PDB entry 7VB9 | electron microscopy, 3.45 A resolution | chains A and B of the 51 polymer chains in the assembly

[Chain A]
Molecule: Light-harvesting protein B-875 alpha chain
From: Cereibacter sphaeroides 2.4.1
Reference sequence: Q3J1A4 (LHA1_RHOS4); numbering as in UniProt (aligned over 1-58)
Amino-acid sequence (58 residues; row label = number of the first residue in the row):
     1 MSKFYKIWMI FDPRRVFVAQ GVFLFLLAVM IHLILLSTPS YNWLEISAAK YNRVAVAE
Disordered / not traced: 55-58
Curated features (UniProtKB/Swiss-Prot):
  - binding site (a bacteriochlorophyll): His-32

[Chain B]
Molecule: Light-harvesting protein B-875 beta chain
From: Cereibacter sphaeroides 2.4.1
Reference sequence: Q3J1A3 (LHB1_RHOS4); residues 1-49 here = UniProt positions 1-49
Amino-acid sequence (49 residues; numbered 1 to 49; the number before each row is that of its first residue):
     1 MADKSDLGYT GLTDEQAQEL HSVYMSGLWL FSAVAIVAHL AVYIWRPWF
Disordered / not traced: 1-5
Curated features (UniProtKB/Swiss-Prot):
  - binding site (a bacteriochlorophyll): His-21, His-39

[How chain A and chain B interact]
Residue-residue contacts (31):
  Phe-4(A) with His-21(B)
  Tyr-5(A) with Asp-14(B); Ala-17(B); Gln-18(B), hydrogen bond; His-21(B)
  Lys-6(A) with Asp-14(B), salt bridge
  Trp-8(A) with Thr-10(B), hydrogen bond (backbone-side chain); Leu-12(B); Ala-17(B); Leu-20(B); His-21(B), hydrogen bond; Tyr-24(B), hydrophobic
  Met-9(A) with Asp-6(B); Gly-8(B); Tyr-9(B), hydrogen bond (backbone-backbone); Thr-10(B), hydrogen bond (backbone-side chain); Leu-12(B); Thr-13(B); Asp-14(B)
  Ile-10(A) with Leu-7(B), hydrophobic; Tyr-9(B), hydrophobic; Thr-10(B)
  Phe-11(A) with Thr-10(B)
  Asp-12(A) with Thr-10(B)
  Pro-13(A) with Leu-20(B), hydrophobic
  Gln-20(A) with Tyr-24(B), hydrogen bond
  Tyr-41(A) with Arg-46(B), hydrogen bond (side chain-backbone); Pro-47(B), hydrogen bond (side chain-backbone); Trp-48(B)
  Ile-46(A) with Trp-45(B), hydrophobic; Arg-46(B)
Also at the interface, not in a pair above, chain A (16 interface residues in all): Met-1, Phe-17, Ser-40, Trp-43
Also at the interface, not in a pair above, chain B (19 interface residues in all): Met-25, Trp-29

[Overview]
16 residues of chain A and 19 residues of chain B are in contact, with 8 hydrogen bonds and 1 salt bridge.
Polar contacts include Lys-6(A)/Asp-14(B), Tyr-5(A)/Gln-18(B) and Trp-8(A)/Thr-10(B).
Here chain A is Light-harvesting protein B-875 alpha chain and chain B is Light-harvesting protein B-875 beta
chain, both from Cereibacter sphaeroides 2.4.1. Entry 7VB9 (Rba sphaeroides PufY-KO RC-LH1 dimer type-2) was
determined by electron microscopy (same publication as 7VA9, 7VNM, 7VOR, 7VOT and 7VOY).
